PDB entry 7NVV | electron microscopy, 2.90 A resolution | chains 7 and N of the 8 polymer chains in the assembly

# Chain 7
Name: General transcription and DNA repair factor IIH helicase subunit XPB
Source organism: Homo sapiens
Notes: EC 3.6.4.12
UniProtKB: P19447 (ERCC3_HUMAN); numbering as in UniProt (aligned over 1-782)
Sequence (782 residues; numbered 1 to 782; the number before each row is that of its first residue):
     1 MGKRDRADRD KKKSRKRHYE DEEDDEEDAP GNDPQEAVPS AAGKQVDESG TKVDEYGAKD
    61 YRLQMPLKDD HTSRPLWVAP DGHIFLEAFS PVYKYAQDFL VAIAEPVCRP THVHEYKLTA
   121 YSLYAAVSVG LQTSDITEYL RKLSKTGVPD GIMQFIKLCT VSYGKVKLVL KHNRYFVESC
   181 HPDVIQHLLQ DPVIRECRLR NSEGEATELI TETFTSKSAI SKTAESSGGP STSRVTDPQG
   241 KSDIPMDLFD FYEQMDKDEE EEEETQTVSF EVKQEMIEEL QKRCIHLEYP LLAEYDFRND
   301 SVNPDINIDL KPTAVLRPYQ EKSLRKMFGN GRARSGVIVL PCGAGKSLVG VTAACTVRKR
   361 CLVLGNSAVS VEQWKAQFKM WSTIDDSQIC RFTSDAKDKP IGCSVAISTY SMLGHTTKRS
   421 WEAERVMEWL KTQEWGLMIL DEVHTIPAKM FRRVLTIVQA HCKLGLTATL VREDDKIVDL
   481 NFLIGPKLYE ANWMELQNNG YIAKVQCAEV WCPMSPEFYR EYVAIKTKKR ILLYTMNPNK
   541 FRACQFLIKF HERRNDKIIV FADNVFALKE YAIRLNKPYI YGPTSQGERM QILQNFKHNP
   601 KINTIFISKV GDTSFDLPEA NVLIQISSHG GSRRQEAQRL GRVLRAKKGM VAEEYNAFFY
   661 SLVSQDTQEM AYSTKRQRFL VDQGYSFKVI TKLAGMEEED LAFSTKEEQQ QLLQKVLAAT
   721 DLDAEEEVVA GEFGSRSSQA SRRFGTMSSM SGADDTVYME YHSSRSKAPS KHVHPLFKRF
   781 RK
Disordered / not traced: 1-50, 201-265, 721-782
Ligand contacts: ADP / beryllium trifluoride: Val315, Leu316, Arg317, Gln320, Pro341, Cys342, Gly343, Ala344, Gly345, Lys346, Ser347, Leu348, Gln377, Met380, Trp381, Glu442, Ala468, Ser614, Asp616, Pro618, Gln638, Arg642, Arg645
Curated features (UniProtKB/Swiss-Prot):
  - motif: Arg6 to His18 (Nuclear localization signal), Asp441 to His444 (DEVH box)
  - binding site (ATP): Leu340 to Ser347, Arg642, Arg645
  - modified residue (Phosphoserine): Ser686, Ser751
  - natural variant: Phe99 (F99S: In XP-B), Thr119 (T119P: In TTD2), Lys418 (K418Q: In a breast cancer sample)
  - mutagenesis: Lys346 (K346R: Dominant-negative effect on transcription and NER, induces chromatin collapse, probably has no ATPase activity. No transcriptional activity of the reconstituted TFIIH complex ...), Thr469 (T469A: Very low 3'-5' helicase activity, wild-type ATPase activity, opens damaged DNA, nearly wild-type NER activity in vivo, 50% decreased transcription in vitro), Gln638 (Q638A: Very low 3'-5' helicase activity, wild-type ATPase activity, wild-type damaged DNA removal, 80% decreased transcription (all in vitro)), Ser751 (S751A: Restores NER in XPB/ERCC3-defective cells, does not inhibit 5'-incision by ERCC1-XPF, wild-type transcription and helicase activities ...), Lys782 (Impairs protein folding)
What the authors report for this chain:
  - conformationally variable residues (side-chain flip): Met450

# Chain N
Molecule: Non-template DNA
Sequence (106 nucleotides; numbered -20 to 85; the number before each row is that of its first residue; numbers below 1 keep their minus sign (DC-20 is residue -20)):
   -20 CGGGTGTTCC TGAAGGGGGG CTATAAAAGG GGGTGGGGGC GCGTTCGTCC TCACTCTCTT
    40 CCGCATCGCT GTCTGCGAGG GCCAGCTGTT GGGGTGAGTA CTCCCT
Disordered / not traced: -20 to 33, 59-85

# Interface between chain 7 and chain N
Residue-residue contacts - 26 pairs, chain 7 then chain N:
  Thr416(7) with DT45(N), hydrogen bond to the phosphate; DC46(N), hydrogen bond to the phosphate
  Thr417(7) with DT45(N), sugar contact
  Thr445(7) with DC48(N), phosphate contact
  Ala448(7) with DG47(N), phosphate contact; DC48(N), phosphate contact
  Lys449(7) with DG47(N), hydrogen bond to the phosphate
  Met450(7) with DC46(N), sugar contact; DG47(N), hydrogen bond to the phosphate
  Phe451(7) with DG47(N), hydrogen bond to the phosphate
  Arg472(7) with DC48(N), salt bridge to the phosphate
  Glu473(7) with DT49(N), phosphate contact; DG50(N), phosphate contact
  Lys609(7) with DG47(N), base contact
  His629(7) with DC48(N), hydrogen bond to the base; DT49(N), hydrogen bond to the sugar
  Gly630(7) with DT49(N), phosphate contact; DG50(N), phosphate contact
  Gly631(7) with DT49(N), phosphate contact; DG50(N), hydrogen bond to the phosphate
  Ser632(7) with DT49(N), hydrogen bond to the phosphate
  Arg634(7) with DC48(N), phosphate contact; DT49(N), salt bridge to the phosphate
  Tyr672(7) with DG50(N), hydrogen bond to the phosphate; DT51(N), hydrogen bond to the phosphate
  Lys675(7) with DG50(N), phosphate contact
Also at the interface, not in a pair above, chain 7 (20 interface residues in all): His444, Lys528, Gln668

# In short
Chain 7 and chain N form an interface of 20 and 7 residues respectively, with 11 hydrogen bonds and 2 salt
bridges. Among the polar pairs are His629(7)-DC48(N), His629(7)-DT49(N) and Thr416(7)-DT45(N). Ligands of
chain 7: ADP / beryllium trifluoride. The paper reports conformational variability at Met450(7).
Here chain 7 is General transcription and DNA repair factor IIH helicase subunit XPB (Homo sapiens) and chain
N is Non-template DNA. Entry 7NVV (XPB-containing part of TFIIH in a post-translocated state (with ADP-BeF3))
was determined by electron microscopy.
